PDB entry 3MBE | X-ray diffraction, 2.89 A resolution | chains A and B of the 5 polymer chains in the assembly

# Chain A
Protein: MHC CLASS II H2-IAg7 ALPHA CHAIN
Source organism: Mus musculus
UniProtKB: P04228 (HA2D_MOUSE); residues 1-178 here correspond to UniProt positions 28-205 (UniProt number = residue number + 27)
Amino-acid sequence (190 residues; each row starts with the number of its first residue; numbers below 1 keep their minus sign (Glu-1 is residue -1)):
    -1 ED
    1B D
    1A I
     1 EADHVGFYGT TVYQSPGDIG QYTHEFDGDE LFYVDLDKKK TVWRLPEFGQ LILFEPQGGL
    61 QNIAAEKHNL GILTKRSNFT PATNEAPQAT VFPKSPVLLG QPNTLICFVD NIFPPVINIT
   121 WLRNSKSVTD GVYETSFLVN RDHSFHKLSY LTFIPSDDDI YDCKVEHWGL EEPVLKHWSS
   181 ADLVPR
Not modelled in the structure: -1 to 0, 183-186
Sequence notes: expression tag (179-186)
Curated features (UniProtKB/Swiss-Prot):
  - glycosylation: Asn118 (N-linked (GlcNAc...) asparagine)
Disulfides: Cys107-Cys163
Glycans and other covalent adducts: N-acetylglucosamine (NAG) linked to Asn118

# Chain B
Protein: MHC CLASS II H2-IAg7 BETA CHAIN
Source organism: Mus musculus
UniProtKB: Q31135 (Q31135_MOUSE); the construct lacks a stretch of the UniProt sequence and is renumbered around it, so the offset changes along the chain: 1-64 = UniProt 28-91; 68-94 = UniProt 93-119; 95-188 = UniProt 121-214
Amino-acid sequence (201 residues; row label = number of the first residue in the row; note: 2 numbers in that range are skipped by the numbering (no residue carries them; nothing is unmodelled there); numbers below 1 keep their minus sign (Gly-5 is residue -5)):
    -5 GSGSGSGDSE RHFVHQFKGE CYFTNGTQRI RLVTRYIYNR EEYLRFDSDV GEYRAVTELG
    55 RHSAEYYNKQ
    66 Y
    68 LERTRAELDT ACRHNYEETE VPTSLRR
   94A L
    95 EQPNVAISLS RTEALNHHNT LVCSVTDFYP AKIKVRWFRN GQEETVGVSS TQLIRNGDWT
   155 FQVLVMLEMT PHQGEVYTCH VEHPSLKSPI TVEWSSADLV PR
Not modelled in the structure: -5 to 4, 106-111, 190-196
Sequence notes: expression tag (-5 to 0, 189-196)
Disulfides: Cys15-Cys79, Cys117-Cys173

# Chain A / chain B interface
Residue-residue contacts (114):
  Ile1A(A) with Tyr16(B); Arg25(B)
  Ala2(A) with Phe17(B); Thr18(B)
  Asp3(A) with Phe17(B), hydrogen bond (backbone-backbone); Thr18(B); Asn19(B), hydrogen bond (side chain-backbone)
  His4(A) with Cys15(B); Tyr16(B); Phe17(B), hydrogen bond (backbone-backbone); Tyr83(B); Leu92(B)
  Val5(A) with Cys15(B); Tyr16(B), hydrophobic
  Gly6(A) with Gly13(B); Glu14(B); Cys15(B), hydrogen bond (backbone-backbone); Phe17(B)
  Phe7(A) with Gly13(B); Glu14(B)
  Tyr8(A) with Gly13(B), hydrogen bond (backbone-backbone); Cys15(B), hydrophobic; Phe17(B); Asn82(B); Glu87(B)
  Gly9(A) with Phe11(B)
  Thr10(A) with Phe11(B)
  Thr11(A) with Gln10(B); Phe11(B), hydrogen bond (backbone-backbone)
  Val12(A) with His9(B)
  Tyr13(A) with Val8(B); His9(B), hydrogen bond (backbone-backbone)
  Gln14(A) with His6(B); Phe7(B); Val8(B)
  Ser15(A) with His6(B); Phe7(B), hydrogen bond (backbone-backbone)
  Pro16(A) with Arg5(B); His6(B)
  Phe26(A) with Glu87(B); Ser91(B); Trp153(B)
  Asp27(A) with Arg149(B), hydrogen bond (backbone-side chain)
  Gly28(A) with Arg149(B)
  Asp29(A) with Tyr123(B); Arg149(B), salt bridge; Trp153(B)
  Glu30(A) with Trp153(B), hydrogen bond (backbone-side chain)
  Leu31(A) with Glu87(B); Trp153(B), hydrophobic
  Arg44(A) with Gly151(B); Asp152(B); Trp153(B)
  Leu45(A) with Arg94(B); Trp153(B), hydrophobic
  Phe48(A) with Thr90(B); Ser91(B)
  Leu51(A) with Thr90(B)
  Ile52(A) with Thr90(B)
  Glu66(A) with His9(B), salt bridge; Gln10(B); Phe11(B)
  Asn69(A) with His9(B)
  Leu70(A) with Val8(B); His9(B)
  Leu73(A) with Tyr32(B), hydrophobic; Tyr37(B), hydrophobic; Leu53(B), hydrophobic
  Thr74(A) with Tyr32(B)
  Arg76(A) with Leu53(B), hydrogen bond (side chain-backbone); Gly54(B); Ser57(B), hydrogen bond
  Ser77(A) with Tyr32(B), hydrogen bond; Leu53(B)
  Phe79(A) with Phe7(B)
  Thr80(A) with Phe7(B); Tyr32(B), hydrogen bond (backbone-side chain); Asn33(B), hydrogen bond (backbone-side chain)
  Pro81(A) with Arg5(B); His6(B); Phe7(B); Asn33(B), hydrogen bond (backbone-side chain)
  Ala82(A) with His6(B), hydrogen bond (backbone-backbone); Asn33(B)
  Glu85(A) with Arg34(B), salt bridge
  Phe92(A) with Ile148(B), hydrophobic; Asn150(B); Gln156(B)
  Pro93(A) with Gln156(B)
  Lys94(A) with Asp121(B), salt bridge; Asp152(B), salt bridge; Thr154(B), hydrogen bond; Gln156(B)
  Ser95(A) with Asp121(B)
  Pro96(A) with Ser118(B); Thr120(B)
  Ile106(A) with Asn150(B)
  Phe113(A) with Gln10(B); Asn33(B); Arg34(B)
  Val139(A) with Lys12(B)
  Asn140(A) with Lys12(B), hydrogen bond (backbone-side chain)
  Asp142(A) with Arg34(B), salt bridge
  His143(A) with Gln10(B), hydrogen bond (backbone-side chain); Lys12(B), hydrogen bond; Ile31(B); Arg34(B)
  Ser144(A) with Arg34(B)
  Phe145(A) with Gln10(B)
  Leu148(A) with Asn150(B)
  Tyr150(A) with Asn150(B), hydrogen bond (side chain-backbone); Gly151(B); Asp152(B)
  Trp168(A) with His6(B)
Also at the interface, not in a pair above, chain A (63 interface residues in all): Glu1, Asp1B, His24, Glu47, Asn62, Asn111, Pro114, Pro115
Also at the interface, not in a pair above, chain B (53 interface residues in all): Gly20, Arg29, Tyr30, Glu36, Tyr61, Ala78, Glu85, Thr86, Asn98, Ala100

# In short
Chain A and chain B form an interface of 63 and 53 residues respectively; the contacts include 22 hydrogen
bonds and 6 salt bridges. Polar contacts include Asp29(A)-Arg149(B), Glu66(A)-His9(B) and Glu85(A)-Arg34(B).
Covalently linked N-acetylglucosamine: at Asn118(A).
Here chain A is MHC CLASS II H2-IAg7 ALPHA CHAIN and chain B is MHC CLASS II H2-IAg7 BETA CHAIN, both from Mus
musculus. Entry 3MBE (TCR 21.30 in complex with MHC class II I-Ag7HEL(11-27)) was determined by X-ray
diffraction.
